PDB entry 6Z3Z | electron microscopy, 3.19 A resolution | chains B and A

[Chain B (and A)]
Molecule: Sodium/hydrogen exchanger
Organism: Equus caballus
Notes: chain A of this document is another copy of the same molecule, construct and numbering; everything in this record applies to it too
Reference sequence: F7B113 (F7B113_HORSE); numbering as in UniProt (aligned over 20-481)
Amino-acid sequence (469 residues; numbered 20 to 488; the number before each row is that of its first residue):
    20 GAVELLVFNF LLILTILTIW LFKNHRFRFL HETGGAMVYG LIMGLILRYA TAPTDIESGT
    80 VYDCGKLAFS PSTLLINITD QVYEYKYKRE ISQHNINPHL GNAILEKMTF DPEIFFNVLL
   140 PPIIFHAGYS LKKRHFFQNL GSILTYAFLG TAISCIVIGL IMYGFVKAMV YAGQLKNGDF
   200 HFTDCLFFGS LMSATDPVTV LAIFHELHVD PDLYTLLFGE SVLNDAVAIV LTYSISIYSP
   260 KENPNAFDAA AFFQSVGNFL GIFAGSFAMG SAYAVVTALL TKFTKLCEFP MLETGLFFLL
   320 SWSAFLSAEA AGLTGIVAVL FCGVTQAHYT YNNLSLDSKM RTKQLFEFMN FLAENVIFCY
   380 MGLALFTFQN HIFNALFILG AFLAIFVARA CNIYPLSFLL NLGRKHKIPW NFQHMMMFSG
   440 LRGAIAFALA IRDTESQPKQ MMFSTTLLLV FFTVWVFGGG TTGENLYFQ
Disordered / not traced: 20-22, 50-53, 69-122, 190-198, 260-268, 423-427 (chain A: 20-22, 50-53, 69-122, 190-198, 259-268, 423-427)
Construct notes: expression tag (482-488)
Swiss-Prot annotation at these positions:
  - mutagenesis: Asn243 (N243A: Decreases H(+) efflux; when associated with A-244), Asp244 (D244A: Decreases H(+) efflux; when associated with A-243)
From the paper describing this entry:
  - contacts within the chain: Glu239-Arg408 (salt bridge)
  - disease-associated variants - L236S, A409P, R423*, S438P (citing earlier work)
  - mutagenesis - N243A/D244A (3-fold): decreased catalytic activity
  - mutagenesis - K85Q/K105Q/K107Q: decreased stability in response to PIP2

[Interface between chain B and chain A]
Pairs across the interface - 55 pairs, chain B then chain A:
  Leu24(B) - Leu325(A)
  Leu24(B) - Glu328(A)
  Leu25(B) - Ala329(A)  hydrophobic
  Phe27(B) - Leu325(A)
  Asn28(B) - Ser322(A)
  Asn28(B) - Leu325(A)
  Asn28(B) - Ser326(A)
  Leu31(B) - Leu318(A)
  Leu31(B) - Trp321(A)  hydrophobic
  Leu31(B) - Ser322(A)
  Leu31(B) - Leu325(A)  hydrophobic
  Thr34(B) - Leu318(A)
  Ile35(B) - Leu315(A)  hydrophobic
  Ile38(B) - Leu311(A)  hydrophobic
  Trp39(B) - Leu299(A)  hydrophobic
  Trp39(B) - Thr303(A)
  Phe41(B) - Leu311(A)  hydrophobic
  Lys42(B) - Lys304(A)
  Lys42(B) - Leu305(A)
  Lys42(B) - Phe308(A)
  Lys304(B) - Lys42(A)  hydrogen bond (backbone-side chain)
  Leu305(B) - Lys42(A)
  Met310(B) - Glu366(A)
  Met310(B) - Phe367(A)  hydrophobic
  Met310(B) - Phe370(A)  hydrophobic
  Leu311(B) - Ile38(A)
  Leu311(B) - Phe370(A)  hydrophobic
  Gly314(B) - Phe367(A)
  Leu315(B) - Ile35(A)  hydrophobic
  Phe317(B) - Phe367(A)  hydrophobic
  Leu318(B) - Leu31(A)
  Leu318(B) - Thr34(A)
  Leu319(B) - Ile35(A)  hydrophobic
  Trp321(B) - Leu31(A)  hydrophobic
  Ser322(B) - Leu31(A)
  Leu325(B) - Leu24(A)
  Leu325(B) - Phe27(A)  hydrophobic
  Leu325(B) - Asn28(A)
  Leu325(B) - Leu31(A)  hydrophobic
  Ser326(B) - Asn28(A)
  Glu328(B) - Leu24(A)
  Ala329(B) - Leu25(A)  hydrophobic
  Ala329(B) - Asn28(A)
  Met359(B) - Met359(A)  hydrophobic
  Arg360(B) - Gln363(A)  hydrogen bond
  Gln363(B) - Arg360(A)  hydrogen bond
  Leu364(B) - Phe367(A)  hydrophobic
  Glu366(B) - Met310(A)
  Glu366(B) - Arg360(A)  salt bridge
  Phe367(B) - Thr313(A)
  Phe367(B) - Gly314(A)
  Phe367(B) - Phe317(A)  hydrophobic
  Phe367(B) - Leu364(A)  hydrophobic
  Phe370(B) - Met310(A)
  Phe370(B) - Leu311(A)  hydrophobic
Other interface residues (no listed pair), chain B (36 interface residues in all): Thr303, Phe308, Thr313
Other interface residues (no listed pair), chain A (36 interface residues in all): Phe41, Leu319

[In short]
The chain B/chain A interface involves 36 residues from each chain, with 3 hydrogen bonds and 1 salt bridge.
Among the polar pairs are Glu366(B)-Arg360(A), Lys304(B)-Lys42(A) and Arg360(B)-Gln363(A). UniProt lists 2
mutagenesis sites on chain B. The paper reports that N243A/D244A of chain B reduce catalytic activity;
contacts within the chain involving Glu239(B) and Arg408(B).
Both chains are Sodium/hydrogen exchanger (Equus caballus). Entry 6Z3Z (CryoEM structure of horse
sodium/proton exchanger NHE9 without C-terminal regulatory domain in an inward-facing conformation) was
determined by electron microscopy (same publication as 6Z3Y).
